8QEK - chains b and c of the 13 polymer chains in the assembly; structure by electron microscopy, 3.60 A resolution.

== Chain b (and c) ==
Molecule: Putative neck protein
Organism: Staphylococcus phage 812
Notes: chain c of this document is another copy of the same molecule, construct and numbering; everything in this record applies to it too
UniProtKB: A1YTN6 (A1YTN6_9CAUD); residues 1-302 here = UniProt positions 1-302
Chain sequence (302 residues; row label = number of the first residue in the row):
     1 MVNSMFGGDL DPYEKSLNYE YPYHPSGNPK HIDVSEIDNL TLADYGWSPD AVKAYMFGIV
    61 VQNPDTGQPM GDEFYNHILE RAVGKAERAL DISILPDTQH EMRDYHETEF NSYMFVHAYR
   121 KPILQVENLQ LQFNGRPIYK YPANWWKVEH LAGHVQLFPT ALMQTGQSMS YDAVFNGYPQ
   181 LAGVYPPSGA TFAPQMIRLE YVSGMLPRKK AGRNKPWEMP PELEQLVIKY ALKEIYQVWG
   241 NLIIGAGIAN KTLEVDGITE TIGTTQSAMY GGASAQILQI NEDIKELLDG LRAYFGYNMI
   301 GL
Disordered / not traced: 1-16, 162-188
Metal / ion sites: Zn2+: His-117 (shared with 1 residue of chain D)

== How chain b and chain c interact ==
Contacting residue pairs - 79 pairs, chain b then chain c:
  His-24(b) / Asn-134(c)
  Ser-26(b) / Gln-132(c)
  Ser-26(b) / Gly-135(c)
  Ala-54(b) / Phe-74(c)
  Tyr-55(b) / His-77(c)  hydrogen bond
  Tyr-55(b) / Ile-78(c)
  Phe-57(b) / Asn-63(c)
  Phe-57(b) / Leu-242(c)
  Gly-58(b) / Leu-242(c)
  Ile-59(b) / Asn-241(c)
  Tyr-113(b) / Ala-190(c)
  Tyr-113(b) / Phe-192(c)  hydrogen bond (side chain-backbone)
  Asn-144(b) / Asn-134(c)
  Lys-147(b) / Gln-195(c)
  Val-148(b) / Gln-195(c)  hydrogen bond (backbone-side chain)
  Glu-149(b) / Tyr-119(c)  hydrogen bond
  Gln-156(b) / Pro-194(c)
  Phe-158(b) / Phe-133(c)  hydrophobic
  Phe-158(b) / Ala-193(c)  hydrophobic
  Phe-158(b) / Pro-194(c)
  Thr-160(b) / Phe-133(c)
  Thr-160(b) / Asn-134(c)  hydrogen bond
  Arg-208(b) / Glu-80(c)  salt bridge
  Arg-208(b) / Arg-81(c)
  Ala-211(b) / Glu-80(c)
  Gly-212(b) / Glu-80(c)  hydrogen bond (backbone-side chain)
  Gly-212(b) / Glu-87(c)
  Arg-213(b) / Leu-95(c)
  Arg-213(b) / Pro-96(c)  hydrogen bond (side chain-backbone)
  Arg-213(b) / Asp-97(c)
  Asn-214(b) / Arg-88(c)  hydrogen bond
  Lys-215(b) / Asp-97(c)
  Lys-215(b) / Thr-98(c)
  Pro-220(b) / Arg-88(c)
  Pro-221(b) / Glu-80(c)
  Pro-221(b) / Arg-81(c)
  Glu-222(b) / Lys-85(c)
  Glu-222(b) / Arg-88(c)
  Glu-224(b) / His-77(c)
  Glu-224(b) / Arg-81(c)  salt bridge
  Gln-225(b) / Arg-81(c)
  Gln-225(b) / Glu-234(c)  hydrogen bond
  Lys-229(b) / Glu-234(c)  salt bridge
  Lys-229(b) / Gln-237(c)  hydrogen bond
  Tyr-236(b) / Asn-241(c)  hydrogen bond
  Trp-239(b) / Ala-246(c)  hydrophobic
  Ile-243(b) / Gly-247(c)
  Ile-258(b) / Glu-254(c)
  Thr-259(b) / Leu-253(c)
  Thr-259(b) / Glu-254(c)  hydrogen bond (backbone-backbone)
  Glu-260(b) / Thr-252(c)
  Thr-261(b) / Lys-251(c)
  Thr-261(b) / Thr-252(c)  hydrogen bond (backbone-backbone)
  Ile-262(b) / Ile-248(c)  hydrophobic
  Ile-262(b) / Asn-250(c)
  Gly-263(b) / Ile-248(c)
  Gly-263(b) / Ala-249(c)  hydrogen bond (backbone-backbone)
  Gly-263(b) / Asn-250(c)  hydrogen bond (backbone-backbone)
  Thr-264(b) / Gly-247(c)  hydrogen bond (side chain-backbone)
  Thr-265(b) / Gly-247(c)  hydrogen bond (backbone-backbone)
  Thr-265(b) / Ala-268(c)
  Ser-267(b) / Ala-268(c)
  Tyr-270(b) / Ala-268(c)
  Tyr-270(b) / Met-269(c)
  Ser-274(b) / Ala-268(c)  hydrogen bond (side chain-backbone)
  Ala-275(b) / Met-269(c)
  Ala-275(b) / Tyr-270(c)
  Ala-275(b) / Gly-271(c)
  Gln-276(b) / Asn-241(c)  hydrogen bond
  Gln-279(b) / Gln-237(c)
  Gln-279(b) / Ile-277(c)
  Glu-282(b) / Lys-233(c)  salt bridge
  Glu-282(b) / Asn-281(c)  hydrogen bond
  Asp-283(b) / Glu-234(c)
  Asp-283(b) / Gln-237(c)  hydrogen bond
  Glu-286(b) / Lys-85(c)  salt bridge
  Glu-286(b) / Lys-233(c)  salt bridge
  Leu-287(b) / Lys-85(c)
  Tyr-294(b) / Arg-88(c)
Also at the interface, not in a pair above, chain b (56 interface residues in all): Gly-27, Pro-159, Ile-244, Gly-257, Gln-266, Leu-278, Gly-290
Also at the interface, not in a pair above, chain c (55 interface residues in all): Ile-37, Val-61, Gln-62, Gln-68, Met-70, Gly-84, Gln-99, Met-102, Met-196, Val-238, Val-255, Ser-267

== Overview ==
56 residues of chain b and 55 residues of chain c are in contact, with 21 hydrogen bonds and 6 salt bridges.
Polar contacts include Arg-208(b)/Glu-80(c), Glu-224(b)/Arg-81(c) and Lys-229(b)/Glu-234(c).
Chain b and chain c are both Putative neck protein (Staphylococcus phage 812); the structure, Neck and tail of
phage 812 after tail contraction (composite), was determined by electron microscopy (same publication as 8Q01,
8Q1I, 8Q7D, 8QEM, 8QJE, 8QKH, 8R5G and 8R69).
